PDB entry 9D2B | electron microscopy, 3.08 A resolution | chains B and F of the 6 polymer chains in the assembly

[Chain B]
Molecule: Tubulin beta-2B chain
Organism: Bos taurus
UniProtKB: Q6B856 (TBB2B_BOVIN); residue numbers follow UniProt; this construct covers 1-445
Sequence (445 residues; each row starts with the number of its first residue):
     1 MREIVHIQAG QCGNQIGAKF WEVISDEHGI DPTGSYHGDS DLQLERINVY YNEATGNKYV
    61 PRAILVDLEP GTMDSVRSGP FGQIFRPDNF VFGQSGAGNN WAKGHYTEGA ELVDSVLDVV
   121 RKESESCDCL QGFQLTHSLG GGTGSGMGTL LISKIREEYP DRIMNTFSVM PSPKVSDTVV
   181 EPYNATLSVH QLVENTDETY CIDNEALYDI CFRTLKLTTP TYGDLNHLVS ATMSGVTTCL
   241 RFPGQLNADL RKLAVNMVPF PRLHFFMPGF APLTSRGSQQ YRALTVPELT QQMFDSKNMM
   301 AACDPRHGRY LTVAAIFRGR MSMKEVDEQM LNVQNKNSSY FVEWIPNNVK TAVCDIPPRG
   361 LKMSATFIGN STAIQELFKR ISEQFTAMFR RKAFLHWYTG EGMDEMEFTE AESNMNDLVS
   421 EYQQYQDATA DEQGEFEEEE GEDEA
Not modelled in the structure: 428-445
Small-molecule neighbours:
  - phosphomethylphosphonic acid guanylate ester (G2P): Gly10, Gln11, Cys12, Gln15, Ile16, Glu69, Gly96, Ala97, Gly98, Asn99, Ser138, Gly141, Gly142, Thr143, Gly144, Asp177, Glu181, Asn204, Leu207, Tyr222, Leu225, Asn226
  - GTP: Gln245, Leu246, Lys252
UniProt features mapped onto this chain:
  - motif: Met1 to Ile4 (MREI motif)
  - binding site (GTP): Gln11, Glu69, Ser138, Gly142, Thr143, Gly144, Asn204, Asn226
  - binding site (Mg(2+)): Glu69
  - modified residue: Ser40 (Phosphoserine), Thr55 (Phosphothreonine), Lys58 (N6-acetyllysine), Ser172 (Phosphoserine), Thr285 (Phosphothreonine), Thr290 (Phosphothreonine), Arg318 (Omega-N-methylarginine), Glu438 (5-glutamyl polyglutamate)
  - cross-link (Glycyl lysine isopeptide (Lys-Gly)): Lys58 (interchain with G-Cter in ubiquitin), Lys324 (interchain with G-Cter in ubiquitin)

[Chain F]
Molecule: HAUS augmin like complex subunit 6 L homeolog isoform X1
Organism: Xenopus laevis
UniProtKB: A0A8J1MAE8 (A0A8J1MAE8_XENLA); the construct has insertions or renumbered stretches relative to UniProt, so the offset changes along the chain: 1-197 = UniProt 1-197; 219-268 = UniProt 198-247
Sequence (289 residues; numbered -20 to 268; the number before each row is that of its first residue; numbers below 1 keep their minus sign (Met-20 is residue -20)):
   -20 MGSSHHHHHH SGRENLYFQG SMQSGSRPHL AWQREHMWLA LQGLGFESGA EAANAGKTLV
    40 HVTFGVNMFD KPNKDAFYVV FHFLFGKLDN VRCKEVFRYC WPPLDKKRDA EFRKACCEWL
   100 KKISDEVGAG FPQVVASIFL SPGGPKFVHL LYHFARYVML QHIKRDADAG NVFISEALQS
   160 KIQDPQKALA RNKLARQKYL KVLQKENLVI EEYQRKAQLL IKQIRDMRSE HVALQNQQKL
   220 AEKVDRKISD KDENIQKTRC MWNTIMQMLK EMEKEVDVVD AVVRGNIDQ
Not modelled in the structure: -20 to 8, 192-268
Sequence notes: expression tag (-20 to 0); conflict His8 (Gln in A0A8J1MAE8), Val70 (Met in A0A8J1MAE8); insertion (198-218)

[Chain B / chain F interface]
Residue-residue contacts (12; chain B residue first):
  Glu194(B) - Val114(F)
  Glu194(B) - Ala115(F)  hydrogen bond (side chain-backbone)
  Glu194(B) - Ser116(F)  hydrogen bond
  Phe260(B) - Pro51(F)  hydrophobic
  Pro261(B) - Leu119(F)  hydrophobic
  Pro261(B) - Ser120(F)
  Arg262(B) - Ser116(F)
  Glu410(B) - Gln112(F)  hydrogen bond
  Ser413(B) - Gln112(F)  hydrogen bond
  Asn414(B) - Gln112(F)
  Asn414(B) - Val114(F)
  Asp417(B) - Lys125(F)  salt bridge
Interface residues without a listed pair, chain B (10 interface residues in all): Glu157, Val193
Interface residues without a listed pair, chain F (9 interface residues in all): Lys93

[Summary]
10 residues of chain B face 9 of chain F across their interface; the contacts include 4 hydrogen bonds and 1
salt bridge. Polar contacts include Asp417(B)-Lys125(F), Glu194(B)-Ala115(F) and Glu194(B)-Ser116(F). Ligands
of chain B: phosphomethylphosphonic acid guanylate ester and GTP.
Here chain B is Tubulin beta-2B chain (Bos taurus) and chain F is HAUS augmin like complex subunit 6 L
homeolog isoform X1 (Xenopus laevis). Entry 9D2B (Symmetry-expanded reconstruction of augmin T-II bonsai on
the microtubule) was determined by electron microscopy together with 9OLH from the same study.
